4O62 - chains B and C of the 4 polymer chains in the assembly; structure by X-ray diffraction, 1.78 A resolution.

Chain B (and C):
Molecule: Zinc finger CW-type PWWP domain protein 2
Source organism: Homo sapiens
Notes: chain C of this document is another copy of the same molecule, construct and numbering; everything in this record applies to it too
Reference sequence: Q504Y3 (ZCPW2_HUMAN); residues 21-78 here = UniProt positions 21-78
Chain sequence (59 residues; numbered 20 to 78; the number before each row is that of its first residue):
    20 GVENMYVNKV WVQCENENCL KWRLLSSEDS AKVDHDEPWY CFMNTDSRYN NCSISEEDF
Disordered / not traced: 20-21 (chain C: 20, 78)
Construct notes: expression tag (20)
Bound ions: Zn2+: Cys33, Cys38, Cys60, Cys71
UniProt features mapped onto this chain:
  - zinc finger: Met24 (CW-type)
  - binding site (Zn(2+)): Cys33, Cys38, Cys60, Cys71
  - mutagenesis: Trp30 (W30A/V/L/M/G/S/T/N/Q: Reduced histone H3K4me3 binding; W30C/D/E/H/K/R: Significantly reduced histone H3K4me3 binding; W30L: Loss of histone H3K4me3 binding; when associated with F-41 ...), Trp41 (W41F: Significantly reduced histone H3K4me3 binding. Loss of histone H3K4me3 binding; when associated with L-30 or M-30), Phe78 (F78S/I/P/D/E/H/R/Q: Little effect on histone H3K4me3 binding; Little effect on histone H3K4me3 binding)
Reported in the primary citation:
  - mutagenesis - E75A, F78DEL: unchanged binding to Histone H3.3
  - mutagenesis - W30I, W30P, W30T, W41A: decreased expression
  - mutagenesis - W30C, W30L, W30M, W30P, W30T: decreased binding to Histone H3.3
  - mutagenesis - W30L/W41F, W30M/W41F: abolished binding to H3K4me3
  - conformationally variable residues (order/disorder transition): Phe78
  - specificity-determining residues: Phe78
  - mutagenesis - W41F: unchanged expression
  - mutagenesis - W30L/F78DEL: unchanged binding to H3K4me3 peptide

Chain B / chain C interface:
Residue-residue contacts (18; chain B residue first):
  Asn35(B) - Met24(C)
  Asn35(B) - Val26(C)
  Asn37(B) - Glu47(C)
  Asn37(B) - Ala50(C)
  Asn37(B) - Lys51(C)  hydrogen bond (backbone-backbone)
  Cys38(B) - Ala50(C)
  Lys40(B) - Ala50(C)  hydrogen bond (side chain-backbone)
  Tyr59(B) - Met24(C)  hydrophobic
  Phe61(B) - Met24(C)
  Phe61(B) - Tyr25(C)  hydrophobic
  Asn70(B) - Tyr25(C)  hydrogen bond (side chain-backbone)
  Asn70(B) - Val26(C)
  Asn70(B) - Asn27(C)  hydrogen bond
  Cys71(B) - Val26(C)  hydrophobic
  Cys71(B) - Ala50(C)
  Ser72(B) - Asn27(C)
  Ser72(B) - Val29(C)
  Ser72(B) - Ser49(C)
Also at the interface, not in a pair above, chain C (12 interface residues in all): Glu22, Asn23, His54

Overview:
9 residues of chain B face 12 of chain C across their interface; the contacts include 4 hydrogen bonds. Polar
contacts include Lys40(B)-Ala50(C), Asn70(B)-Tyr25(C) and Asn70(B)-Asn27(C). From the paper: W30C, W30L and
W30M of chain B, among others, reduce binding to Histone H3.3; the specificity determinant Phe78(B); 13
substitutions were tested in all.
Both chains are Zinc finger CW-type PWWP domain protein 2 (Homo sapiens). Entry 4O62 (CW-type zinc finger of
ZCWPW2 in complex with the amino terminus of histone H3) was determined by X-ray diffraction together with
4QQ4 from the same study.
